4Y2M - chain A; structure by X-ray diffraction, 1.40 A resolution.

Chain A:
Molecule: Putative metal-binding transport protein
Organism: Salmonella enterica subsp. enterica serovar Typhimurium
UniProt: U4MDP1 (U4MDP1_SALTM); residues 1-64 here = UniProt positions 1-64
Chain sequence (65 residues; numbered 0 to 64; the number before each row is that of its first residue; numbering starts at 0):
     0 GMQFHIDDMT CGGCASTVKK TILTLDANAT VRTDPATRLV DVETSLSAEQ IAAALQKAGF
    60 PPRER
Sequence notes: expression tag (0)
Disulfide bonds: Cys10-Cys13
Residues lining bound ligands: gold ion (AU): Lys18, Ala28, Thr29, Val30, Arg31

Overview:
Ligands of chain A: gold ion.
Chain A is Putative metal-binding transport protein (Salmonella enterica subsp. enterica serovar Typhimurium);
the structure, apo-GolB protein, was determined by X-ray diffraction together with 4Y2I and 4Y2K from the same
study.
